Entry 7JG1 (electron microscopy, 3.30 A resolution); this record covers chains C and D of the 5 polymer chains in the assembly.

Chain C (and D):
Protein: Igh protein
Organism: Mus musculus
Notes: chain D of this document is another copy of the same molecule, construct and numbering; everything in this record applies to it too
Reference sequence: Q99M22 (Q99M22_MOUSE); residues 113-467 here correspond to UniProt positions 125-479 (UniProt number = residue number + 12)
Sequence (355 residues; numbered 113 to 467; the number before each row is that of its first residue):
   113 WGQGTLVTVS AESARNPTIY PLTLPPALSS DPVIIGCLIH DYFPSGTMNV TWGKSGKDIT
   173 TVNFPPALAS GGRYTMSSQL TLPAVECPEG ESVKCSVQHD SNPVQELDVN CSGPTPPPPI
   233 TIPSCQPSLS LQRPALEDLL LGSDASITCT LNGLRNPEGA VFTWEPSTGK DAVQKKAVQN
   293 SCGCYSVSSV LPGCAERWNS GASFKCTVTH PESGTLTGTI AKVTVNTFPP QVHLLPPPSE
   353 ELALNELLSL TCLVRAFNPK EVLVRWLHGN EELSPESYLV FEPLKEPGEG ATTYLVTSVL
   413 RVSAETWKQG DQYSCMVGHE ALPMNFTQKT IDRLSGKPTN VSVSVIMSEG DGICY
Not modelled in the structure: 113-236 (chain D: 113-236, 465-467)
Cystine bridges: Cys-237/Cys-296, Cys-261/Cys-318, Cys-364/Cys-427

Chain C / chain D interface:
Pairs across the interface (75):
  Cys-237(C) / Ser-293(D)
  Cys-294(C) / Ser-293(D)  hydrogen bond
  Cys-294(C) / Cys-294(D)  disulfide
  His-345(C) / Pro-350(D)
  His-345(C) / Glu-352(D)  salt bridge
  Leu-347(C) / Leu-347(D)  hydrophobic
  Leu-347(C) / Pro-348(D)
  Leu-347(C) / Pro-350(D)
  Leu-347(C) / Thr-363(D)
  Pro-348(C) / Leu-347(D)
  Pro-350(C) / His-345(D)
  Pro-350(C) / Leu-347(D)  hydrophobic
  Glu-352(C) / His-345(D)
  Glu-353(C) / His-345(D)
  Ser-361(C) / Leu-365(D)
  Thr-363(C) / Leu-347(D)
  Leu-365(C) / Ser-361(D)
  Glu-388(C) / Pro-399(D)
  Ser-389(C) / Pro-399(D)
  Leu-391(C) / Leu-396(D)
  Leu-391(C) / Lys-397(D)
  Leu-391(C) / Glu-398(D)
  Leu-391(C) / Leu-407(D)  hydrophobic
  Val-392(C) / Leu-396(D)
  Phe-393(C) / Phe-393(D)  hydrophobic
  Phe-393(C) / Glu-394(D)
  Phe-393(C) / Leu-396(D)  hydrophobic
  Phe-393(C) / Leu-407(D)
  Glu-394(C) / Phe-393(D)
  Glu-394(C) / Glu-394(D)
  Leu-396(C) / Leu-391(D)
  Leu-396(C) / Val-392(D)
  Leu-396(C) / Phe-393(D)  hydrophobic
  Lys-397(C) / Leu-391(D)
  Glu-398(C) / Leu-391(D)
  Glu-398(C) / Arg-413(D)
  Pro-399(C) / Glu-388(D)
  Pro-399(C) / Ser-389(D)
  Pro-399(C) / Arg-413(D)  hydrogen bond (backbone-side chain)
  Gly-400(C) / Arg-413(D)
  Leu-407(C) / Leu-391(D)  hydrophobic
  Leu-407(C) / Phe-393(D)
  Leu-407(C) / Val-411(D)  hydrophobic
  Thr-409(C) / Phe-393(D)
  Thr-409(C) / Thr-409(D)  hydrogen bond
  Val-411(C) / Leu-407(D)  hydrophobic
  Arg-413(C) / Arg-367(D)
  Arg-413(C) / Glu-398(D)  salt bridge
  Lys-441(C) / Glu-352(D)  salt bridge
  Lys-449(C) / Lys-449(D)  hydrogen bond (side chain-backbone)
  Lys-449(C) / Thr-451(D)
  Asn-452(C) / Thr-451(D)
  Asn-452(C) / Asn-452(D)  hydrogen bond (side chain-backbone)
  Val-453(C) / Asn-452(D)
  Val-453(C) / Val-453(D)
  Val-453(C) / Ser-454(D)  hydrogen bond (backbone-backbone)
  Ser-454(C) / Ser-454(D)
  Val-455(C) / Ser-454(D)  hydrogen bond (backbone-backbone)
  Val-455(C) / Val-455(D)
  Val-455(C) / Ser-456(D)  hydrogen bond (backbone-backbone)
  Ser-456(C) / Ser-456(D)
  Ser-456(C) / Ile-458(D)
  Val-457(C) / Ser-456(D)  hydrogen bond (backbone-backbone)
  Val-457(C) / Val-457(D)
  Val-457(C) / Ile-458(D)  hydrogen bond (backbone-backbone)
  Ile-458(C) / Ile-458(D)
  Ile-458(C) / Asp-463(D)
  Met-459(C) / Ile-458(D)  hydrogen bond (backbone-backbone)
  Met-459(C) / Met-459(D)  hydrophobic
  Met-459(C) / Ser-460(D)
  Ser-460(C) / Asp-463(D)
  Glu-461(C) / Asp-463(D)  hydrogen bond (backbone-side chain)
  Gly-462(C) / Asp-463(D)  hydrogen bond (backbone-side chain)
  Cys-466(C) / Gly-464(D)
  Tyr-467(C) / Gly-464(D)  hydrogen bond (backbone-backbone)
Other interface residues (no listed pair), chain C (47 interface residues in all): Ser-293, Arg-367, Val-408, Pro-450, Thr-451, Ile-465
Other interface residues (no listed pair), chain D (43 interface residues in all): Pro-349, Glu-353, Tyr-390, Val-408, Gly-462
Inter-chain disulfides: Cys-294(C)/Cys-294(D)

Overview:
47 residues of chain C and 43 residues of chain D are in contact; the contacts include 1 disulfide bond, 14
hydrogen bonds and 3 salt bridges. Polar pairs include His-345(C)/Glu-352(D), Arg-413(C)/Glu-398(D) and
Lys-441(C)/Glu-352(D).
Both chains are Igh protein (Mus musculus). Entry 7JG1 (Dimeric Immunoglobin A (dIgA)) was determined by
electron microscopy (same publication as 7JG2).
